PDB entry 3AYW | X-ray diffraction, 2.90 A resolution | chains C and J of the 10 polymer chains in the assembly

Chain C:
Protein: Histone H2A type 1-B/E
Organism: Homo sapiens
UniProtKB: P04908 (H2A1B_HUMAN); residues 0-129 here correspond to UniProt positions 1-130 (UniProt number = residue number + 1)
Sequence (133 residues; numbered -3 to 129; the number before each row is that of its first residue; numbers below 1 keep their minus sign (Gly-3 is residue -3)):
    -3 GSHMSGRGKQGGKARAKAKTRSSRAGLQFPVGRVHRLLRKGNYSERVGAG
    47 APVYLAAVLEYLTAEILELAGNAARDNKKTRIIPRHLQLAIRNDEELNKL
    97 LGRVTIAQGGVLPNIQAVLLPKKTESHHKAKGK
Unresolved in the structure: -3 to 10, 119-129
Differences from the reference sequence: expression tag (-3 to -1)
UniProt features mapped onto this chain:
  - modified residue: Ser1 (N-acetylserine), Arg3 (Citrulline), Lys5 (N6-(2-hydroxyisobutyryl)lysine), Lys9 (N6-(2-hydroxyisobutyryl)lysine), Lys13 (N6-(beta-hydroxybutyryl)lysine), Lys36 (N6-(2-hydroxyisobutyryl)lysine), Lys74 (N6-(2-hydroxyisobutyryl)lysine), Lys75 (N6-(2-hydroxyisobutyryl)lysine), Lys95 (N6-(2-hydroxyisobutyryl)lysine), Gln104 (N5-methylglutamine), Lys118 (N6-(2-hydroxyisobutyryl)lysine), Lys119 (N6-crotonyllysine), Thr120 (Phosphothreonine), Lys125 (N6-crotonyllysine)
  - cross-link (Glycyl lysine isopeptide (Lys-Gly)): Lys13 (interchain with G-Cter in ubiquitin), Lys15 (interchain with G-Cter in ubiquitin), Lys119 (interchain with G-Cter in ubiquitin)

Chain J:
Molecule: 146-nt DNA strand
Sequence (146 nucleotides; row label = number of the first residue in the row):
   147 ATCAATATCCACCTGCAGATTCTACCAAAAGTGTATTTGGAAACTGCTCC
   197 ATCAAAAGGCATGTTCAGCTGAATTCAGCTGAACATGCCTTTTGATGGAG
   247 CAGTTTCCAAATACACTTTTGGTAGAATCTGCAGGTGGATATTGAT
Metal / ion sites: Mn2+ site 1 near DG185 (its only coordinating residue here); Mn2+ site 2 near DG217 (its only coordinating residue here); Mn2+ site 3 near DG267 (its only coordinating residue here); Mn2+ site 4 near DG280 (its only coordinating residue here)

Chain C / chain J interface:
Pairs across the interface (17; chain C residue first):
  Arg11(C) - DT263(J)  hydrogen bond to the base
  Arg11(C) - DT264(J)  hydrogen bond to the phosphate
  Arg11(C) - DT265(J)  salt bridge to the phosphate
  Thr16(C) - DG267(J)  sugar contact
  Arg29(C) - DG268(J)  hydrogen bond to the phosphate
  Arg29(C) - DT269(J)  salt bridge to the phosphate
  Arg42(C) - DT258(J)  hydrogen bond to the sugar
  Arg42(C) - DA259(J)  hydrogen bond to the sugar
  Val43(C) - DA259(J)  hydrogen bond to the phosphate
  Gly44(C) - DT258(J)  phosphate contact
  Ala45(C) - DT258(J)  phosphate contact
  Lys74(C) - DC278(J)  phosphate contact
  Lys75(C) - DC278(J)  phosphate contact
  Thr76(C) - DG277(J)  sugar contact
  Thr76(C) - DC278(J)  hydrogen bond to the phosphate
  Arg77(C) - DG277(J)  hydrogen bond to the sugar
  Arg77(C) - DC278(J)  hydrogen bond to the phosphate
Also at the interface, not in a pair above, chain C (12 interface residues in all): Glu41
Also at the interface, not in a pair above, chain J (11 interface residues in all): DA279

Overview:
12 residues of chain C face 11 of chain J across their interface, with 9 hydrogen bonds and 2 salt bridges.
Among the polar pairs are Arg11(C)-DT263(J), Arg42(C)-DT258(J) and Arg42(C)-DA259(J).
Here chain C is Histone H2A type 1-B/E (Homo sapiens) and chain J is a 146-nt DNA strand. Entry 3AYW (Crystal
Structure of Human Nucleosome Core Particle Containing H3K56Q mutation) was determined by X-ray diffraction
together with 3AZE, 3AZF, 3AZG, 3AZH, 3AZJ, 3AZK and 3 further entries from the same study.
